PDB entry 5X2Q | X-ray diffraction, 2.60 A resolution | chains A and H of the 4 polymer chains in the assembly

Chain A:
Molecule: Taste receptor, type 1, member 2a
Source organism: Oryzias latipes
Reference sequence: A0A173M0G2 (A0A173M0G2_ORYLA); residues 20-474 here correspond to UniProt positions 12-466 (UniProt number = residue number - 8)
Amino-acid sequence (461 residues; each row starts with the number of its first residue):
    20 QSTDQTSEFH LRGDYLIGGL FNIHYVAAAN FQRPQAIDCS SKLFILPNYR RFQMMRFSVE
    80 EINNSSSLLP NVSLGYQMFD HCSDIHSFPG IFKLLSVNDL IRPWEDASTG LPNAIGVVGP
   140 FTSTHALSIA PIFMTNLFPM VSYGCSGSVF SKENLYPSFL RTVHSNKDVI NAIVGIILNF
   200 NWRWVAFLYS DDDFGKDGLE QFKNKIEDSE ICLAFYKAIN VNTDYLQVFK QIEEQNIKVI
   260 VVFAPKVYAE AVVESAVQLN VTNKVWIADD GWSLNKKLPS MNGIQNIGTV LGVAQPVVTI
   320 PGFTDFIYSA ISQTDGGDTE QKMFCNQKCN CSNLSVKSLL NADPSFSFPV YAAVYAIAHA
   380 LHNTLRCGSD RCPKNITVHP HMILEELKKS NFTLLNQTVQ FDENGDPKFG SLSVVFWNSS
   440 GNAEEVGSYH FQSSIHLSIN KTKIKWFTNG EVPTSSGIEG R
Not modelled in the structure: 20-25, 126-130, 331-342, 453-455, 467-480
Construct notes: expression tag (475-480)
Disulfides: Cys58-Cys101, Cys348-Cys350, Cys386-Cys391
Covalent attachments: N-acetylglucosamine (NAG) linked to Asn83, Asn90, Asn279, Asn349, Asn410, Asn437, Asn459
Ion coordination: Na+ site 1: Ile81, Ser84, Leu87, Leu88; Na+ site 2: Phe169, Tyr175, Phe178, Asn423
Residues lining bound ligands: glycine (GLY): Phe140, Thr141, Ser142, Gly163, Cys164, Ser165, Gly166, Phe213
From the paper describing this entry:
  - binding site for glycine: Ser142, Gly163, Ser165
  - mutagenesis - S165A, S165I: decreased signaling in response to L-amino acids
  - mutagenesis - S165A, S165I: unchanged expression

Chain H:
Molecule: Fab16A Heavy chain
Source organism: Mus musculus
Amino-acid sequence (225 residues; numbered 1 to 225; the number before each row is that of its first residue):
     1 EVQLQQSGPE LVKPGASMKI SCKASGYSFT GYSMNWVKQS HGKNLEWIGL INPYNGDTTY
    61 KQKFKGKATL TVDRSSSTAY MELLRLTSED SAVYYCARSG RGAPTTTTAW FTYWGQGTLV
   121 TVSAAKTTPP SVYPLAPGSA AQTNSMVTLG CLVKGYFPEP VTVTWNSGSL SSGVHTFPAV
   181 LQSDLYTLSS SVTVPSSTWP SETVTCNVAH PASSTKVDKK IVPRD
Not modelled in the structure: 138-142, 225
Disulfides: Cys22-Cys96, Cys151-Cys206

How chain A and chain H interact:
Residue-residue contacts (33):
  Gly194(A) - Tyr54(H)
  Leu197(A) - Asn52(H)  hydrogen bond (backbone-side chain)
  Leu197(A) - Tyr54(H)  hydrophobic
  Asn198(A) - Tyr54(H)
  Asn198(A) - Asn55(H)  hydrogen bond
  Asn198(A) - Asp57(H)
  Asn200(A) - Thr105(H)
  Asn200(A) - Thr106(H)  hydrogen bond (backbone-backbone)
  Trp201(A) - Pro104(H)
  Arg202(A) - Asn52(H)
  Arg202(A) - Ala103(H)
  Arg202(A) - Pro104(H)  hydrogen bond (backbone-backbone)
  Arg202(A) - Thr106(H)
  Trp203(A) - Gly102(H)  hydrogen bond (side chain-backbone)
  Trp203(A) - Ala103(H)  hydrogen bond (side chain-backbone)
  Trp203(A) - Pro104(H)  hydrogen bond (backbone-backbone)
  Ile225(A) - Arg101(H)  hydrogen bond (backbone-side chain)
  Glu226(A) - Arg101(H)  hydrogen bond (backbone-side chain)
  Asp227(A) - Tyr27(H)
  Asp227(A) - Ser28(H)  hydrogen bond (side chain-backbone)
  Asp227(A) - Tyr32(H)  hydrogen bond
  Ser228(A) - Gly31(H)
  Ser228(A) - Tyr32(H)  hydrogen bond (backbone-side chain)
  Ser228(A) - Arg101(H)  hydrogen bond (backbone-side chain)
  Glu229(A) - Gly31(H)  hydrogen bond (backbone-backbone)
  Glu229(A) - Tyr32(H)
  Glu229(A) - Ser33(H)  hydrogen bond (side chain-backbone)
  Glu229(A) - Gly100(H)
  Glu229(A) - Thr106(H)
  Glu229(A) - Ala109(H)
  Ile230(A) - Arg101(H)  hydrogen bond (backbone-side chain)
  Leu456(A) - Tyr54(H)
  Lys460(A) - Asp57(H)  salt bridge
Interface residues without a listed pair, chain A (17 interface residues in all): Phe199, Cys231
Interface residues without a listed pair, chain H (19 interface residues in all): Thr30, Ser99

Summary:
17 residues of chain A and 19 residues of chain H are in contact; the contacts include 16 hydrogen bonds and 1
salt bridge. Polar pairs include Lys460(A)-Asp57(H), Leu197(A)-Asn52(H) and Asn198(A)-Asn55(H). From the
paper: a binding site for glycine at Ser142(A), Gly163(A) and Ser165(A); S165A and S165I of chain A reduce
signaling in response to L-amino acids.
Chain A is Taste receptor, type 1, member 2a (Oryzias latipes) and chain H is Fab16A Heavy chain (Mus
musculus); the structure, Crystal structure of the medaka fish taste receptor T1r2a-T1r3 ligand binding
domains in complex with glycine, was determined by X-ray diffraction together with 5X2O and 5X2P from the same
study.
